PDB entry 8J90 | electron microscopy, 4.71 A resolution (low resolution: residue-level contacts below are approximate; hydrogen-bond / salt-bridge calls are withheld) | chains A and I of the 11 polymer chains in the assembly

== Chain A ==
Name: Histone H3.1
Organism: Arabidopsis thaliana
UniProtKB: P59226 (H31_ARATH); residues 0-135 here correspond to UniProt positions 1-136 (UniProt number = residue number + 1)
Amino-acid sequence (139 residues; row label = number of the first residue in the row; numbers below 1 keep their minus sign (Gly-3 is residue -3)):
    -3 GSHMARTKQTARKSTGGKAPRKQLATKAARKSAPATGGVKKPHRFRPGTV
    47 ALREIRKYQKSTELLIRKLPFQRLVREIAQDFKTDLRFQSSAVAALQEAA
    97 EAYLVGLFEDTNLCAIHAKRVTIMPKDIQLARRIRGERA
Not modelled in the structure: -3 to 60, 135
Construct notes: expression tag (-3 to -1)
Swiss-Prot annotation at these positions:
  - site: Lys14 (Not N6-methylated), Lys27 (Not N6-acetylated), Ala31 (Recognition by ATXR5 and ATXR6), Lys36 (Not N6-acetylated)
  - modified residue: Lys4 (N6,N6,N6-trimethyllysine), Lys9 (N6,N6,N6-trimethyllysine), Ser10 (Phosphoserine), Thr11 (Phosphothreonine), Lys14 (N6-acetyllysine), Lys18 (N6-acetyllysine), Lys23 (N6-acetyllysine), Lys27 (N6,N6,N6-trimethyllysine), Ser28 (Phosphoserine), Lys36 (N6,N6,N6-trimethyllysine)

== Chain I ==
Molecule: 169-nt DNA strand
Organism: synthetic construct
Sequence (169 nucleotides; each row starts with the number of its first residue; numbers below 1 keep their minus sign (DA-95 is residue -95)):
   -95 ATCGGACCCTATCGCGAGCCAGGCCTGAGAATCCGGTGCCGAGGCCGCTC
   -45 AATTGGTCGTAGACAGCTCTAGCACCGCTTAAACGCACGTACGCGCTGTC
     5 CCCCGCGTTTTAACCGCCAAGGGGATTACTCCCTAGTCTCCAGGCACGTG
    55 TCAGATATATACATCCGAT
Not modelled in the structure: -95 to -61, 51-73

== How chain A and chain I interact ==
Contacting residue pairs (11):
  Arg63(A) - DA-13(I)
  Arg72(A) - DC-23(I)
  Arg83(A) - DC-23(I)
  Phe84(A) - DG-24(I)
  Phe84(A) - DC-23(I)
  Gln85(A) - DG-24(I)
  Ser86(A) - DG-24(I)
  Arg116(A) - DG-3(I)
  Arg116(A) - DC-2(I)
  Val117(A) - DG-3(I)
  Thr118(A) - DG-3(I)
Interface residues without a listed pair, chain A (10 interface residues in all): Lys115
Interface residues without a listed pair, chain I (6 interface residues in all): DA-25

== Overview ==
The interface between chain A and chain I involves 10 residues on one side and 6 on the other.
Chain A is Histone H3.1 (Arabidopsis thaliana) and chain I is a 169-nt DNA strand (synthetic construct); the
structure, Cryo-EM structure of DDM1-nucleosome complex, was determined by electron microscopy, deposited
together with 8J92.
